Entry 5IJP (X-ray diffraction, 2.75 A resolution); this record covers chain A.

== Chain A ==
Molecule: Putative uncharacterized protein
Source organism: Chaetomium thermophilum
UniProt: G0SCH1 (G0SCH1_CHATD); numbering as in UniProt (aligned over 1-193)
Chain sequence (201 residues; numbered 1 to 201; the number before each row is that of its first residue):
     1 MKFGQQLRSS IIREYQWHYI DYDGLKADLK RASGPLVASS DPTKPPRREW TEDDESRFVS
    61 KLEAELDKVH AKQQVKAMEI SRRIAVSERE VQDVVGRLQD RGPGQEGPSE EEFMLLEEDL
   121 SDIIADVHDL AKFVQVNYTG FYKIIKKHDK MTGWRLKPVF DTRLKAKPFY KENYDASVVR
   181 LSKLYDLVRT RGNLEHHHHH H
Not modelled in the structure: 41-45, 101-108, 192-201
Differences from the reference sequence: expression tag (194-201)
Residues lining bound ligands: inositol hexakisphosphate (IHP): M1, K2, F3, G4, Q5, Y22, K26, K30, K147, M151
What the authors report for this chain:
  - binding site for inositol hexakisphosphate: M1 to G4, Y22, K26

== In short ==
Bound to chain A: inositol hexakisphosphate. From the paper: a binding site for inositol hexakisphosphate at
M1, Y22 and K26.
Chain A is Putative uncharacterized protein (Chaetomium thermophilum); the structure, Crystal structure of the
SPX domain of Chaetomium thermophilum Vtc4 in complex with inositol hexakisphosphate (InsP6), was determined
by X-ray diffraction (same publication as 5IIG, 5IIQ, 5IIT, 5IJH and 5IJJ).
